Entry 3AZM (X-ray diffraction, 2.89 A resolution); this record covers chains A and I of the 10 polymer chains in the assembly.

# Chain A
Molecule: Histone H3.1
From: Homo sapiens
Reference sequence: P68431 (H31_HUMAN); residues 0-135 here correspond to UniProt positions 1-136 (UniProt number = residue number + 1)
Chain sequence (139 residues; each row starts with the number of its first residue; numbers below 1 keep their minus sign (Gly-3 is residue -3)):
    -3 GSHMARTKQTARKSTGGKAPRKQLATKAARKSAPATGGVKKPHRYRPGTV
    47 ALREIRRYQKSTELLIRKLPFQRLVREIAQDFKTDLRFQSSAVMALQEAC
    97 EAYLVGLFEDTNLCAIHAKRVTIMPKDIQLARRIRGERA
Disordered / not traced: -3 to 37
Sequence notes: expression tag (-3 to -1)
Curated features (UniProtKB/Swiss-Prot):
  - modified residue: Arg2 (Asymmetric dimethylarginine), Thr3 (Phosphothreonine), Lys4 (Allysine), Gln5 (5-glutamyl dopamine), Thr6 (Phosphothreonine), Arg8 (Citrulline), Lys9 (N6,N6,N6-trimethyllysine), Ser10 (ADP-ribosylserine), Thr11 (Phosphothreonine), Lys14 (N6-(2-hydroxyisobutyryl)lysine), Arg17 (Asymmetric dimethylarginine), Lys18 (N6-(2-hydroxyisobutyryl)lysine), Lys23 (N6-(2-hydroxyisobutyryl)lysine), Arg26 (Citrulline), Lys27 (N6,N6,N6-trimethyllysine), Ser28 (ADP-ribosylserine), Lys36 (N6,N6,N6-trimethyllysine), Lys37 (N6-methyllysine), Tyr41 (Phosphotyrosine), Lys56 (N6,N6,N6-trimethyllysine) and 8 more in UniProt
  - lipidation: Lys18 (N6-decanoyllysine)

# Chain I
Molecule: 146-nt DNA strand
Sequence (146 nucleotides; each row starts with the number of its first residue):
     1 ATCAATATCCACCTGCAGATTCTACCAAAAGTGTATTTGGAAACTGCTCC
    51 ATCAAAAGGCATGTTCAGCTGAATTCAGCTGAACATGCCTTTTGATGGAG
   101 CAGTTTCCAAATACACTTTTGGTAGAATCTGCAGGTGGATATTGAT
Disordered / not traced: 146
Metal / ion sites: Mn2+ site 1 near DG100 (its only coordinating residue here); Mn2+ site 2 near DG121 (its only coordinating residue here); Mn2+ site 3 near DA133 (its only coordinating residue here)

# How chain A and chain I interact
Contacting residue pairs - 24 pairs, chain A then chain I:
  His39(A) - DT142(I)  base contact
  His39(A) - DT143(I)  sugar contact
  Arg40(A) - DT143(I)  sugar contact
  Tyr41(A) - DT142(I)  phosphate contact
  Tyr41(A) - DT143(I)  phosphate contact
  Arg42(A) - DA67(I)  phosphate contact
  Arg42(A) - DG68(I)  salt bridge to the phosphate
  Arg42(A) - DT143(I)  salt bridge to the phosphate
  Pro43(A) - DA67(I)  sugar contact
  Thr45(A) - DT142(I)  phosphate contact
  Thr45(A) - DT143(I)  phosphate contact
  Arg63(A) - DC60(I)  salt bridge to the phosphate
  Arg72(A) - DC50(I)  salt bridge to the phosphate
  Arg83(A) - DC49(I)  hydrogen bond to the sugar
  Arg83(A) - DC50(I)  phosphate contact
  Phe84(A) - DC50(I)  hydrogen bond to the phosphate
  Gln85(A) - DC49(I)  phosphate contact
  Ser86(A) - DC49(I)  hydrogen bond to the phosphate
  Arg116(A) - DT70(I)  phosphate contact
  Arg116(A) - DG71(I)  phosphate contact
  Val117(A) - DT70(I)  hydrogen bond to the phosphate
  Thr118(A) - DC69(I)  phosphate contact
  Thr118(A) - DT70(I)  hydrogen bond to the phosphate
  Met120(A) - DG71(I)  phosphate contact
Interface residues without a listed pair, chain A (17 interface residues in all): Leu82
Interface residues without a listed pair, chain I (11 interface residues in all): DG59

# Overview
Chain A and chain I form an interface of 17 and 11 residues respectively, with 5 hydrogen bonds and 4 salt
bridges. Polar contacts include Arg83(A)-DC49(I), Phe84(A)-DC50(I) and Ser86(A)-DC49(I).
Chain A is Histone H3.1 (Homo sapiens) and chain I is a 146-nt DNA strand; the structure, Crystal Structure of
Human Nucleosome Core Particle Containing H4K79Q mutation, was determined by X-ray diffraction, deposited
together with 3AYW, 3AZE, 3AZF, 3AZG, 3AZH, 3AZJ and 3 further entries.
